Entry 4EI5 (X-ray diffraction, 3.10 A resolution); this record covers chains A and D of the 4 polymer chains in the assembly.

Chain A:
Name: Antigen-presenting glycoprotein CD1d1
Source organism: Mus musculus
UniProt: P11609 (CD1D1_MOUSE); residues 1-279 here correspond to UniProt positions 19-297 (UniProt number = residue number + 18)
Amino-acid sequence (302 residues; row label = number of the first residue in the row):
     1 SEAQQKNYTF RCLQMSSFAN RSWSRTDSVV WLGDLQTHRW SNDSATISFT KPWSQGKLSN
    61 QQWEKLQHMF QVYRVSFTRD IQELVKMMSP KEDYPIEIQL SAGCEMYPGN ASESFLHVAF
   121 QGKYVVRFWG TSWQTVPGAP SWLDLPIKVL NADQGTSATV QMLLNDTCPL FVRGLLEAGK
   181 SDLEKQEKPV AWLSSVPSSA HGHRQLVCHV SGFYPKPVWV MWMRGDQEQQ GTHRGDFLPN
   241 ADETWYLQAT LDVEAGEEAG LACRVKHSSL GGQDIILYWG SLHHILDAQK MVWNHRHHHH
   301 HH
Unresolved in the structure: 1-6, 302
Differences from the reference sequence: expression tag (280-302)
UniProt features mapped onto this chain:
  - binding site (a D-galactosylceramide): Asp-80, Asp-153 to Thr-156
  - glycosylation (N-linked (GlcNAc...) asparagine): Asn-7, Asn-20, Asn-42, Asn-110, Asn-165
Disulfides: Cys-104/Cys-168, Cys-208/Cys-263
Covalently attached groups: N-acetylglucosamine (NAG) linked to Asn-20, Asn-42, Asn-165
Small-molecule neighbours:
  - cis-tetracosenoyl sulfatide (CIS; (15Z)-N-((1S,2R,3E)-2-hydroxy-1-{[(3-O-sulfo-beta-D-galactopyranosyl)oxy]methyl}heptadec-3-enyl)tetracos-15-enamide): Phe-10, Cys-12, Gln-14, Ser-28, Val-30, Trp-40, Ile-47, Trp-63, Leu-66, Met-69, Phe-70, Tyr-73, Ser-76, Phe-77, Asp-80, Ile-81, Leu-100, Ala-102, Leu-116, Val-118, Val-126, Trp-133, Leu-150, Asp-153, Gln-154, Gly-155, Thr-156, Thr-159, Val-160, Leu-163, Leu-164, Thr-167, Cys-168, Phe-171
  - citrate anion (FLC): Ser-195, Val-196, Pro-197, Arg-204, His-295, Arg-296, His-297

Chain D:
Name: Vbeta16 XV19 Type II Natural Killer T cell receptor (mouse variable domain, human constant domain)
Source organism: Mus musculus, Homo sapiens
Notes: fragment: extracellular domain ()
Amino-acid sequence (245 residues; each row starts with the number of its first residue; numbering starts at 0):
     0 MGPKVLQIPS HQIIDMGQMV TLNCDPVSNH LYFYWYKQIL GQQMEFLVNF YNGKVMEKSK
    60 LFKDQFSVER PDGSYFTLKI QPTALEDSAV YFCASSFWGA YAEQFFGPGT RLTVLEDLKN
   120 VFPPEVAVFE PSEAEISHTQ KATLVCLATG FYPDHVELSW WVNGKEVHSG VCTDPQPLKE
   180 QPALNDSRYA LSSRLRVSAT FWQNPRNHFR CQVQFYGLSE NDEWTQDRAK PVTQIVSAEA
   240 WGRAD
Unresolved in the structure: 0-1, 244
Disulfides: Cys-23/Cys-92, Cys-145/Cys-210
Small-molecule neighbours: cis-tetracosenoyl sulfatide (CIS; (15Z)-N-((1S,2R,3E)-2-hydroxy-1-{[(3-O-sulfo-beta-D-galactopyranosyl)oxy]methyl}heptadec-3-enyl)tetracos-15-enamide): Phe-96, Trp-97, Ala-101

Chain A / chain D interface:
Residue-residue contacts - 12 pairs, chain A then chain D:
  Glu-64(A) with Met-55(D)
  Lys-65(A) with Glu-56(D), salt bridge
  His-68(A) with Tyr-31(D); Tyr-50(D); Met-55(D)
  Met-69(A) with Trp-97(D)
  Val-72(A) with Leu-30(D), hydrophobic; Tyr-50(D); Trp-97(D), hydrophobic
  Gly-155(A) with Trp-97(D)
  Ala-158(A) with Tyr-100(D)
  Met-162(A) with Tyr-100(D), hydrophobic
Also at the interface, not in a pair above, chain A (9 interface residues in all): Thr-159
Also at the interface, not in a pair above, chain D (8 interface residues in all): Asn-51

Summary:
The interface between chain A and chain D involves 9 residues on one side and 8 on the other, with 1 salt
bridge. The salt-bridged pair is Lys-65(A)/Glu-56(D). Cis-tetracosenoyl sulfatide is bound between chain A and
chain D. Ligands of chain A: citrate anion.
Here chain A is Antigen-presenting glycoprotein CD1d1 (Mus musculus) and chain D is Vbeta16 XV19 Type II
Natural Killer T cell receptor (mouse variable domain, human constant domain) (Mus musculus, Homo sapiens).
Entry 4EI5 (Crystal Structure of XV19 TCR in complex with CD1d-sulfatide C24:1) was determined by X-ray
diffraction together with 4EI6 from the same study.
